PDB entry 7VP2 | X-ray diffraction, 1.92 A resolution | chains A and C of the 4 polymer chains in the assembly

== Chain A ==
Protein: Transcription factor TCP10
From: Arabidopsis thaliana
UniProtKB: O82277 (TCP10_ARATH); numbering as in UniProt (aligned over 1-87)
Chain sequence (107 residues; each row starts with the number of its first residue; numbers below 1 keep their minus sign (Met-19 is residue -19)):
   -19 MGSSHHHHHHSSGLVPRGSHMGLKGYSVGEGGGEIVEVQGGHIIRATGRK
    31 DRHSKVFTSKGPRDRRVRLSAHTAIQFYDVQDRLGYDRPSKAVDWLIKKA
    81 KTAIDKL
Unresolved in the structure: -19 to 2, 10-11
Sequence notes: initiating methionine (-19); expression tag (-18 to 0)
Reported in the primary citation:
  - self-association interface (contacts with another copy of this molecule): Arg46 to Arg48
  - binding site for the 14-nt DNA strand (chain C): Asp31, Arg32, His33, Ser34, Arg45, Arg46, Arg48
  - binding site for the 14-nt DNA strand: Asp31 to His33, Ser34, Arg45, Arg46 to Arg48
  - specificity-determining residues: Asp44, Arg46
  - contacts within the chain: Asp31-His33 (hydrogen bond)
  - mutagenesis - D31A/R32A/H33A, D31A/R32A/H33A/R46A/R48A, R46A/R48A: decreased binding to the 14-nt DNA strand (chain C)

== Chain C ==
Molecule: 14-nt DNA strand
Sequence (14 nucleotides; numbered 1 to 14; the number before each row is that of its first residue):
     1 ATGTGGTCCCCACT

== Chain A / chain C interface ==
Residue-residue contacts (13):
  Lys30(A) - DC9(C)  salt bridge to the phosphate
  Lys30(A) - DC10(C)  phosphate contact
  Asp31(A) - DC9(C)  base contact
  Asp31(A) - DC10(C)  hydrogen bond to the base
  Arg32(A) - DA12(C)  base contact
  His33(A) - DC10(C)  base contact
  Lys35(A) - DC8(C)  salt bridge to the phosphate
  Asp44(A) - DT7(C)  phosphate contact
  Arg46(A) - DC8(C)  base contact
  Arg48(A) - DG5(C)  phosphate contact
  Arg48(A) - DG6(C)  hydrogen bond to the base
  Arg48(A) - DT7(C)  hydrogen bond to the base
  Ser50(A) - DG5(C)  phosphate contact
Other interface residues (no listed pair), chain C (8 interface residues in all): DC13

== In short ==
The interface between chain A and chain C involves 9 residues on one side and 8 on the other; the contacts
include 3 hydrogen bonds and 2 salt bridges. Among the polar pairs are Asp31(A)-DC10(C), Arg48(A)-DG6(C) and
Arg48(A)-DT7(C). The paper reports a binding site for the 14-nt DNA strand (chain C) at Asp31(A), Arg32(A) and
His33(A) among others; D31A/R32A/H33A, D31A/R32A/H33A/R46A/R48A and R46A/R48A of chain A reduce binding to the
14-nt DNA strand (chain C).
Here chain A is Transcription factor TCP10 (Arabidopsis thaliana) and chain C is a 14-nt DNA strand. Entry
7VP2 (Structure of a transcription factor and DNA complex) was determined by X-ray diffraction, deposited
together with 7VP1, 7VP4, 7VP5 and 7VP7.
